PDB entry 5J7Q | X-ray diffraction, 2.05 A resolution | chains A and B of the 3 polymer chains in the assembly

# Chain A (and B)
Protein: Macrophage migration inhibitory factor
Source organism: Homo sapiens
Notes: EC 5.3.2.1, 5.3.3.12; chain B of this document is another copy of the same molecule, construct and numbering; everything in this record applies to it too
UniProt: P14174 (MIF_HUMAN); residues 1-114 here correspond to UniProt positions 2-115 (UniProt number = residue number + 1)
Sequence (114 residues; numbered 1 to 114; the number before each row is that of its first residue):
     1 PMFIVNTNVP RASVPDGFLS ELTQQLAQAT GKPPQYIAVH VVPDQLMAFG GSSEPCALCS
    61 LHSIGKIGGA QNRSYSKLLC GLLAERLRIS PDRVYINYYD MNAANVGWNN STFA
UniProt features mapped onto this chain:
  - active site: P1 (Proton acceptor)
  - binding site (substrate): K32, I64, N97
  - modified residue: K77 (N6-acetyllysine)
Ligand contacts: 6H2 (4-(imidazo[1,2-a]pyridin-2-yl)benzene-1,2-diol): P1, M2, K32, Y36, H62, S63, I64, M101, V106

# Interface between chain A and chain B
Residue-residue contacts - 60 pairs, chain A then chain B:
  N6(A) with H40(B)
  Q45(A) with H40(B), hydrogen bond; V42(B)
  L46(A) with R11(B); L19(B), hydrophobic; H40(B); V41(B), hydrogen bond (backbone-backbone)
  M47(A) with L19(B); V39(B); H40(B)
  A48(A) with A38(B); V39(B), hydrogen bond (backbone-backbone)
  F49(A) with Q35(B); I37(B); W108(B)
  G50(A) with P34(B); Q35(B); I37(B), hydrogen bond (backbone-backbone)
  G51(A) with T23(B)
  L58(A) with M2(B), hydrophobic; A38(B), hydrophobic; H40(B)
  I67(A) with N105(B)
  N72(A) with A104(B), hydrogen bond (side chain-backbone); N105(B), hydrogen bond; T112(B)
  R73(A) with N110(B); S111(B); T112(B)
  S76(A) with G107(B); N110(B); S111(B), hydrogen bond (side chain-backbone); T112(B)
  K77(A) with N110(B), hydrogen bond (backbone-backbone)
  C80(A) with N110(B), hydrogen bond (side chain-backbone)
  G81(A) with N110(B)
  P91(A) with N109(B), hydrogen bond (backbone-backbone); N110(B)
  D92(A) with W108(B), hydrogen bond (backbone-side chain); N109(B)
  V94(A) with G107(B); W108(B)
  Y95(A) with P1(B); M2(B), hydrophobic; Y36(B), hydrogen bond (side chain-backbone); G107(B); W108(B); F113(B), hydrophobic
  I96(A) with N105(B); V106(B); G107(B), hydrogen bond (backbone-backbone)
  N97(A) with M2(B); H62(B); M101(B); N105(B); V106(B)
  Y98(A) with M101(B); N105(B), hydrogen bond (backbone-backbone); G107(B)
  Y99(A) with H62(B), hydrogen bond
Other interface residues (no listed pair), chain A (26 interface residues in all): G69, R93
Other interface residues (no listed pair), chain B (27 interface residues in all): A114

# In short
Chain A and chain B form an interface of 26 and 27 residues respectively; the contacts include 15 hydrogen
bonds. Polar contacts include Q45(A)-H40(B), N72(A)-A104(B) and N72(A)-N105(B). Ligands of chain A: compound
6H2.
Both chains are Macrophage migration inhibitory factor (Homo sapiens). Entry 5J7Q (Macrophage Migration
Inhibitory Factor bound to Inhibitor K664 Derivative) was determined by X-ray diffraction (same publication as
5J7P).
